8A43 - chains B and M of the 12 polymer chains in the assembly; structure by electron microscopy, 4.09 A resolution (low resolution: residue-level contacts below are approximate; hydrogen-bond / salt-bridge calls are withheld).

Chain B:
Protein: DNA-directed RNA polymerase I subunit RPA2
Organism: Homo sapiens
Notes: EC 2.7.7.6
UniProt: Q9H9Y6 (RPA2_HUMAN); residue numbers follow UniProt; this construct covers 1-1135
Sequence (1135 residues; row label = number of the first residue in the row):
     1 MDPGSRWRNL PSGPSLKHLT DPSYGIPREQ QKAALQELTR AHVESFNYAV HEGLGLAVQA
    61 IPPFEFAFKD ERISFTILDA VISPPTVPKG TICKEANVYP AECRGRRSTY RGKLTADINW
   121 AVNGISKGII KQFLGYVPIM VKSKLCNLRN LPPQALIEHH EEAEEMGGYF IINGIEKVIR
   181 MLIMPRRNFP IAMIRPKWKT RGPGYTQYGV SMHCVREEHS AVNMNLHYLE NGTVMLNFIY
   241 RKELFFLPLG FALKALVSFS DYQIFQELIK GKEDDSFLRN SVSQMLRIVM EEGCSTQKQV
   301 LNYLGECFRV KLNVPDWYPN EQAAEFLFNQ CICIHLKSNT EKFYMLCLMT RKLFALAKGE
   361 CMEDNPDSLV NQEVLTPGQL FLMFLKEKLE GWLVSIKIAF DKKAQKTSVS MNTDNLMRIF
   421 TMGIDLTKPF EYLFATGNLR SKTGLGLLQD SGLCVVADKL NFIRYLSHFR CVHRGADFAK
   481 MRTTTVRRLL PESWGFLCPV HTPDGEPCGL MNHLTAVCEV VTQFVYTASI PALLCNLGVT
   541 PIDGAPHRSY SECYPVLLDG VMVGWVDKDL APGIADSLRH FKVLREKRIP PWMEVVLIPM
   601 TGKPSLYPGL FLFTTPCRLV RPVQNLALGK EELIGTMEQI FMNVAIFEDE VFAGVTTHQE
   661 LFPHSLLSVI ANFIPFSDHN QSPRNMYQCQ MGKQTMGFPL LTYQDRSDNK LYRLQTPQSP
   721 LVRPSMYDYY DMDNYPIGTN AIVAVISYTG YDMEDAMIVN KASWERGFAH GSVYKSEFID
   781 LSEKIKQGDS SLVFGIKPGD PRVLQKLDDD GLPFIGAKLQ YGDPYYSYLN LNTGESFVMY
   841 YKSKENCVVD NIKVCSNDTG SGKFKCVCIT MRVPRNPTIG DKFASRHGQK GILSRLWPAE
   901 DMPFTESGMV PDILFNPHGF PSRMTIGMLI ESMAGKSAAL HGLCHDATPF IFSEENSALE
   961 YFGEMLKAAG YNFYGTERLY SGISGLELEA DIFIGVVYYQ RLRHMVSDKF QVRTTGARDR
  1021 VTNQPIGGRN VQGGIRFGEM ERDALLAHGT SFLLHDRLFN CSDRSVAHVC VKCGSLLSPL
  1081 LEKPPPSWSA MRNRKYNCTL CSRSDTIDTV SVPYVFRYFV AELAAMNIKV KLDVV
Not modelled in the structure: 1-3, 1135
Swiss-Prot annotation at these positions:
  - zinc finger: Cys1070 to Cys1101 (C4-type)
  - region: Ile194 to Tyr208 (Loop B), Leu236 to Leu247 (Loop A), Leu439 to Leu453 (Fork loop 1), Arg474 to Leu489 (Fork loop 2)
  - binding site (RNA): Arg180, Asp367, Lys890
  - binding site (Mg(2+)): Asp755
  - binding site (DNA): Arg1020, Arg1036
  - binding site (Zn(2+)): Cys1070, Cys1073, Cys1098, Cys1101
  - site: Tyr687 (Active site gating)
  - modified residue: Ser1051 (Phosphoserine)
  - natural variant: Ser682 (S682R: In TCS4; uncertain significance), Arg1003 (R1003C: In TCS4; R1003S: In TCS4)
Disulfide bonds: Cys855-Cys866

Chain M:
Protein: DNA-directed RNA polymerase I subunit RPA34
Organism: Homo sapiens
UniProt: O15446 (RPA34_HUMAN); residue numbers follow UniProt; this construct covers 1-510
Sequence (510 residues; each row starts with the number of its first residue):
     1 MEEPQAGDAA RFSCPPNFTA KPPASESPRF SLEALTGPDT ELWLIQAPAD FAPECFNGRH
    61 VPLSGSQIVK GKLAGKRHRY RVLSSCPQAG EATLLAPSTE AGGGLTCASA PQGTLRILEG
   121 PQQSLSGSPL QPIPASPPPQ IPPGLRPRFC AFGGNPPVTG PRSALAPNLL TSGKKKKEMQ
   181 VTEAPVTQEA VNGHGALEVD MALGSPEMDV RKKKKKKNQQ LKEPEAAGPV GTEPTVETLE
   241 PLGVLFPSTT KKRKKPKGKE TFEPEDKTVK QEQINTEPLE DTVLSPTKKR KRQKGTEGME
   301 PEEGVTVESQ PQVKVEPLEE AIPLPPTKKR KKEKGQMAMM EPGTEAMEPV EPEMKPLESP
   361 GGTMAPQQPE GAKPQAQAAL AAPKKKTKKE KQQDATVEPE TEVVGPELPD DLEPQAAPTS
   421 TKKKKKKKER GHTVTEPIQP LEPELPGEGQ PEARATPGST KKRKKQSQES RMPETVPQEE
   481 MPGPPLNSES GEEAPTGRDK KRKQQQQQPV
Not modelled in the structure: 1-21, 144-510
Swiss-Prot annotation at these positions:
  - modified residue: Met1 (N-acetylmethionine), Ser27 (Phosphoserine), Tyr80 (Phosphotyrosine), Ser128 (Phosphoserine), Ser136 (Phosphoserine), Ser172 (Phosphoserine), Ser205 (Phosphoserine), Ser285 (Phosphoserine), Thr287 (Phosphothreonine), Ser309 (Phosphoserine), Ser490 (Phosphoserine)
  - cross-link (Glycyl lysine isopeptide (Lys-Gly)): Lys270 (interchain with G-Cter in SUMO1), Lys314 (interchain with G-Cter in SUMO1)

Chain B / chain M interface:
Contacting residue pairs (34; chain B residue first):
  Asn536(B) - Leu118(M)
  Leu537(B) - Leu118(M)
  Gly538(B) - Arg116(M)
  Gly538(B) - Leu118(M)
  Thr540(B) - Arg116(M)
  Ala545(B) - Glu91(M)
  His547(B) - Leu83(M)
  His547(B) - Ser85(M)
  His547(B) - Cys86(M)
  His547(B) - Thr114(M)
  Ser549(B) - Gln88(M)
  Tyr550(B) - Gln88(M)
  His580(B) - Ser124(M)
  His580(B) - Leu125(M)
  His580(B) - Ser126(M)
  Gln624(B) - Gln131(M)
  Asn625(B) - Gln131(M)
  Leu626(B) - Ser128(M)
  Leu626(B) - Leu130(M)
  Leu626(B) - Gln131(M)
  Ala627(B) - Gly127(M)
  Ala627(B) - Ser128(M)
  Glu648(B) - Pro132(M)
  Glu648(B) - Ile133(M)
  Ala653(B) - Leu130(M)
  Gln659(B) - Ile133(M)
  His941(B) - Pro143(M)
  Ile951(B) - Pro137(M)
  Asn956(B) - Pro138(M)
  Tyr961(B) - Pro139(M)
  Tyr961(B) - Gln140(M)
  Glu964(B) - Pro142(M)
  Met965(B) - Pro142(M)
  Ala968(B) - Pro142(M)
Other interface residues (no listed pair), chain B (29 interface residues in all): Pro541, Pro546, Leu628, Val651, Phe652, Phe952
Other interface residues (no listed pair), chain M (29 interface residues in all): Gln46, Pro48, Pro87, Glu119, Pro129, Ile141

Summary:
Chain B and chain M each contribute 29 residues to their interface. From UniProt: 3 RNA-binding residues,
Mg2+-binding residue Asp755(B), DNA-binding residues Arg1020(B) and Arg1036(B) and 4 Zn2+-binding residues on
chain B.
Chain B is DNA-directed RNA polymerase I subunit RPA2 and chain M is DNA-directed RNA polymerase I subunit
RPA34, both from Homo sapiens; the structure, Human RNA polymerase I, was determined by electron microscopy.
